8HF1 - chains D and G of the 13 polymer chains in the assembly; structure by electron microscopy, 3.70 A resolution.

# Chain D (and G)
Protein: Dicer-2, isoform A
From: Drosophila melanogaster
Notes: EC 3.1.21.1, 3.1.26.-, 3.1.26.3, 3.6.1.3; chain G of this document is another copy of the same molecule, construct and numbering; everything in this record applies to it too
UniProt: A1ZAW0 (A1ZAW0_DROME); numbering as in UniProt (aligned over 2-1722)
Amino-acid sequence (1721 residues; numbered 2 to 1722; the number before each row is that of its first residue):
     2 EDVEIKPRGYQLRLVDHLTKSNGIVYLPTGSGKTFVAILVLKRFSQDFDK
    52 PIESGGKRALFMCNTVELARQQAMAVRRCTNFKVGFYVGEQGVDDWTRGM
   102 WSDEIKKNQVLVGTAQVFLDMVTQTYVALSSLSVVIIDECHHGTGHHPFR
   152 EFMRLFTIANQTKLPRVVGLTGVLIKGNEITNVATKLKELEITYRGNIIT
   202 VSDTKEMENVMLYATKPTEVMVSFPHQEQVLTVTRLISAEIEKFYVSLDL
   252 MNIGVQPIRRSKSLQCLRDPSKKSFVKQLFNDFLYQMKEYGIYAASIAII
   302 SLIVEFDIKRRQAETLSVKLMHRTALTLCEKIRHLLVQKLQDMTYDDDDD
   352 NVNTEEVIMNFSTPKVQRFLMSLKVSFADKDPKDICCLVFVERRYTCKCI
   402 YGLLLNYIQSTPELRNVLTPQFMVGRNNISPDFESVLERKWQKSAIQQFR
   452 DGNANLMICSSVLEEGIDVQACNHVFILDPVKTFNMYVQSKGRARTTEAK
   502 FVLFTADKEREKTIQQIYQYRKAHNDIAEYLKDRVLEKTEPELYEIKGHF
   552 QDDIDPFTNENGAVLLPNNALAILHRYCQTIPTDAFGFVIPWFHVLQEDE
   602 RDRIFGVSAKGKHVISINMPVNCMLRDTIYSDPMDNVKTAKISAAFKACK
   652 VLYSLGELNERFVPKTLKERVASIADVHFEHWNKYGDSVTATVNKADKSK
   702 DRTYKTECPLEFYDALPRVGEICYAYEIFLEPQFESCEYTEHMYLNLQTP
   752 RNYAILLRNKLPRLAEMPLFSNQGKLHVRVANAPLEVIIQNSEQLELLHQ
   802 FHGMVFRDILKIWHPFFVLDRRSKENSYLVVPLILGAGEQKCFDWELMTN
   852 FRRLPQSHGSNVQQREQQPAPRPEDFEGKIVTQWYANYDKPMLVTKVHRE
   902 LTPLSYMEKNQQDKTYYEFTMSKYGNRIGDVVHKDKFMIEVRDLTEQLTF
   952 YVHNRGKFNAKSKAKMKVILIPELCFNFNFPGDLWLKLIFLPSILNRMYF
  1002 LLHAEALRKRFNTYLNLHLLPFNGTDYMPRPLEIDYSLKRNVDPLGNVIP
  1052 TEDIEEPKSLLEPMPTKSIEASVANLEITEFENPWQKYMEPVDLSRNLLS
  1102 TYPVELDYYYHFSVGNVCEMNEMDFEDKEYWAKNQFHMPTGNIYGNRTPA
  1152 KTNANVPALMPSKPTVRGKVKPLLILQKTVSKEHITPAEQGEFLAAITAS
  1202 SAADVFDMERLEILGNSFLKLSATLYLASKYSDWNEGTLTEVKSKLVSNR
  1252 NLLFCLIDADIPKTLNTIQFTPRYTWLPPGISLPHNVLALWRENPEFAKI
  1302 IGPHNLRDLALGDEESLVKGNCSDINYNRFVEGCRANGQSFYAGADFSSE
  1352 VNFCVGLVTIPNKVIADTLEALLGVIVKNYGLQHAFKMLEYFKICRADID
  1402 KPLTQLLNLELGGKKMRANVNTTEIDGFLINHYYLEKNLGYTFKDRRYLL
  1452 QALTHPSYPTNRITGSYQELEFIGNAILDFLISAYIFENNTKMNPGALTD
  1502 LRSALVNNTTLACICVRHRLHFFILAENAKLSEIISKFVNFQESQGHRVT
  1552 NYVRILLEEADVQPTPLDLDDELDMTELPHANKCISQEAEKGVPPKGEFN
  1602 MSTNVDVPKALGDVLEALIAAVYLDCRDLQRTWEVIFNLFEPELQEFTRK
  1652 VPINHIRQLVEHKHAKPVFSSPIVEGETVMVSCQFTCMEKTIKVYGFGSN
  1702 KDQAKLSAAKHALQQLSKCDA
Disordered / not traced: 1043-1168, 1560-1593
Construct notes: conflict Asn1217 (Asp in A1ZAW0), Asn1476 (Asp in A1ZAW0)

# Interface between chain D and chain G
Contacting residue pairs - 42 pairs, chain D then chain G:
  Arg78(D) - Tyr545(G)
  Arg79(D) - Tyr545(G)
  Lys441(D) - Glu530(G)  salt bridge
  Asn454(D) - Val536(G)
  Asn1295(D) - Asp1427(G)
  Asn1295(D) - Gly1428(G)
  Asn1295(D) - Ile1431(G)
  Phe1298(D) - Ile1431(G)  hydrophobic
  Asn1329(D) - Asn1432(G)  hydrogen bond
  Asn1329(D) - Tyr1435(G)
  Val1332(D) - Ile1431(G)  hydrophobic
  Glu1333(D) - Tyr1435(G)
  Glu1333(D) - Phe1523(G)
  Arg1336(D) - Phe1429(G)  hydrogen bond (side chain-backbone)
  Arg1336(D) - Phe1523(G)
  Gly1339(D) - Val256(G)
  Gln1340(D) - Gly255(G)
  Gln1340(D) - Val256(G)  hydrogen bond (backbone-backbone)
  Gln1340(D) - Ala1527(G)  hydrogen bond (side chain-backbone)
  Gln1340(D) - Ser1533(G)  hydrogen bond
  Ser1341(D) - Asn253(G)
  Ser1341(D) - Val256(G)
  Phe1342(D) - Ile254(G)
  Phe1342(D) - Gly255(G)
  Phe1342(D) - Val256(G)  hydrophobic
  Phe1342(D) - Gln257(G)
  Phe1342(D) - Pro271(G)  hydrophobic
  Tyr1343(D) - Tyr1459(G)
  Ala1344(D) - Leu268(G)  hydrophobic
  Phe1348(D) - Asn253(G)
  Glu1351(D) - Leu251(G)
  Val1669(D) - Glu229(G)
  Val1669(D) - Lys509(G)
  Phe1670(D) - Lys509(G)
  Ser1671(D) - Lys509(G)  hydrogen bond (side chain-backbone)
  Ser1672(D) - Glu510(G)  hydrogen bond
  Ser1672(D) - Lys513(G)
  Pro1673(D) - Lys513(G)  hydrogen bond (backbone-side chain)
  Ile1674(D) - Glu512(G)
  Ile1674(D) - Lys513(G)
  Ile1674(D) - Gln516(G)
  Val1675(D) - Gln516(G)  hydrogen bond (backbone-side chain)
Other interface residues (no listed pair), chain D (28 interface residues in all): Met75, Glu1297, Gly1345
Other interface residues (no listed pair), chain G (34 interface residues in all): Ile259, Phe1524, Ile1525, Leu1526, Glu1528, Asn1529, Leu1532

# Summary
The interface between chain D and chain G involves 28 residues on one side and 34 on the other; the contacts
include 9 hydrogen bonds and 1 salt bridge. Polar contacts include Lys441(D)-Glu530(G), Asn1329(D)-Asn1432(G)
and Arg1336(D)-Phe1429(G).
Chain D and chain G are both Dicer-2, isoform A (Drosophila melanogaster); the structure, DmDcr-2/R2D2/LoqsPD
with 19bp-dsRNA in Trimer state, was determined by electron microscopy, deposited together with 8HF0.
